Entry 2V0Z (X-ray diffraction, 2.20 A resolution); this record covers chain C.

== Chain C ==
Molecule: Renin
Source organism: Homo sapiens
Notes: EC 3.4.23.15
UniProt: P00797 (RENI_HUMAN); the construct lacks a stretch of the UniProt sequence and is renumbered around it, so the offset changes along the chain: -5 to 47 = UniProt 67-119; 48-97 = UniProt 122-171; 99-160 = UniProt 172-233; 161-242 = UniProt 238-319; 2 more segments
Sequence (340 residues; each row starts with the number of its first residue; note: 2 numbers in that range are skipped by the numbering (no residue carries them; nothing is unmodelled there); a row labelled like 47A-47B holds insertion residues (47A, then the next letters in order); numbers below 1 keep their minus sign (Leu-5 is residue -5)):
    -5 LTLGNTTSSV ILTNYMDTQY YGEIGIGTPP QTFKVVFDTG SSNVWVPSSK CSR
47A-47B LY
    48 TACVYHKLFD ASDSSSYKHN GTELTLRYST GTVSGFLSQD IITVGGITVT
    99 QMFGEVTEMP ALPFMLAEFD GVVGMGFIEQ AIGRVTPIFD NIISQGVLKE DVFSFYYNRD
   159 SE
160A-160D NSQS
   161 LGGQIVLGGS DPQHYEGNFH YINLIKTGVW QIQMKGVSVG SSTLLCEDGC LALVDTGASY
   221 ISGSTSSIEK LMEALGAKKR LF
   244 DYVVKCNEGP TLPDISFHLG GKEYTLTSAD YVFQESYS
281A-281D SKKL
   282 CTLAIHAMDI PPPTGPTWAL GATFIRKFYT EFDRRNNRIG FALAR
Unresolved in the structure: 160A
UniProt features mapped onto this chain:
  - active site: Asp32, Asp215
  - glycosylation (N-linked (GlcNAc...) asparagine): Asn-1, Asn67
Disulfide bonds: Cys45-Cys50, Cys206-Cys210, Cys249-Cys282
Covalently attached groups: N-acetylglucosamine (NAG) linked to Asn67
Small-molecule neighbours: aliskiren (C41): Thr12, Gln13, Tyr14, Val30, Asp32, Gly34, Ser35, Arg74, Tyr75, Ser76, Thr77, Pro111, Phe112, Leu114, Ala115, Phe117, Val120, Gln128, Ile130, Tyr155, Leu213, Asp215, Thr216, Gly217, Ala218, Ser219, Ile291, Thr295, Ala303

== Overview ==
Ligands of chain C: aliskiren. N-acetylglucosamine is covalently linked to Asn67. UniProt lists active-site
residues Asp32 and Asp215.
Chain C is Renin (Homo sapiens); the structure, Crystal Structure of Renin with Inhibitor 10 (Aliskiren), was
determined by X-ray diffraction (same publication as 2V13, 2V16, 2V10, 2V11 and 2V12).
